Entry 7DWX (electron microscopy, 8.30 A resolution (very low resolution: no residue pairs are listed; an interface is given only as per-side residue counts)); this record covers chains B and E of the 10 polymer chains in the assembly.

[Chain B]
Protein: Angiotensin-converting enzyme 2
From: Homo sapiens
Notes: EC 3.4.17.23, 3.4.17.-
UniProt: Q9BYF1 (ACE2_HUMAN); the construct has insertions or renumbered stretches relative to UniProt, so the offset changes along the chain: -6 to 9 = UniProt 2-17; 18-805 = UniProt 18-805
Sequence (817 residues; row label = number of the first residue in the row; numbers below 1 keep their minus sign (Met-11 is residue -11)):
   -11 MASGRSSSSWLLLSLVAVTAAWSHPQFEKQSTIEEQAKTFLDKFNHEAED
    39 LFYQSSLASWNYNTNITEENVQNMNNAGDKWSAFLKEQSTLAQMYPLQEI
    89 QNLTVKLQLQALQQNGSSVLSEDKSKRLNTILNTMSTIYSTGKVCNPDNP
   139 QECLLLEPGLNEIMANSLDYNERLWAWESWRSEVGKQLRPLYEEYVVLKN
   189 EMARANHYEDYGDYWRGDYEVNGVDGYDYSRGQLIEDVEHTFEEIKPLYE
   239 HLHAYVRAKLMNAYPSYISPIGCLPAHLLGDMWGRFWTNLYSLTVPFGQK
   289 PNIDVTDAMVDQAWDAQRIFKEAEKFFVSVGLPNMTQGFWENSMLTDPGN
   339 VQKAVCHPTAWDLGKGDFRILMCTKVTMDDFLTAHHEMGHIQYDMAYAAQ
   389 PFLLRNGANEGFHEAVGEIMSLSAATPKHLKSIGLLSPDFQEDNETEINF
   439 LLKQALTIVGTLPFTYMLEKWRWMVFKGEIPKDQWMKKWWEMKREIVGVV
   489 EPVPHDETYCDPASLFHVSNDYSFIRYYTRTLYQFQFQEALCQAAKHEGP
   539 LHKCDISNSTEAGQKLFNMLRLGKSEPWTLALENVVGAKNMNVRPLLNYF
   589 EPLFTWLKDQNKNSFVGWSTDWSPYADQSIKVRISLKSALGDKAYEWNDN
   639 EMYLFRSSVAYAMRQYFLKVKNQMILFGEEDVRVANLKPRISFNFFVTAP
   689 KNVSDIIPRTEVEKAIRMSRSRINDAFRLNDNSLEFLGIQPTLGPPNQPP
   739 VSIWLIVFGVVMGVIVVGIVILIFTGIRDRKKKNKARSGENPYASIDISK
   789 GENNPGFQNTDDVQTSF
Not modelled in the structure: -11 to 20, 769-805
Differences from the reference sequence: expression tag (-11 to -7); insertion (10-17)
Disulfides: Cys133-Cys141, Cys344-Cys361, Cys530-Cys542
Covalent attachments: N-acetylglucosamine (NAG) linked to Asn53, Asn90, Asn103, Asn322, Asn432, Asn546, Asn690
Bound ions: Zn2+: His374, Glu402
Curated features (UniProtKB/Swiss-Prot):
  - region: Asp30 to Tyr41 (Interaction with SARS-CoV spike glycoprotein), Met82 to Pro84 (Interaction with SARS-CoV spike glycoprotein), Lys353 to Arg357 (Interaction with SARS-CoV spike glycoprotein), Arg652 to Lys659 (Essential for cleavage by ADAM17), Arg697 to Arg716 (Essential for cleavage by TMPRSS11D and TMPRSS2)
  - motif: Glu778 to Ile786 (LIR), Tyr781 to Asp785 (SH2-binding), Tyr781 to Ile784 (Endocytic sorting signal), Asn792 to Phe795 (PTB), Thr803 to Phe805 (PDZ-binding)
  - active site: Glu375 (Proton acceptor), His505 (Proton donor)
  - binding site (chloride): Arg169, Trp477, Lys481
  - binding site (substrate): Arg273, His345, Pro346, Tyr515
  - binding site (Zn(2+)): His374, His378, Glu402
  - modified residue: Tyr781 (Phosphotyrosine), Ser783 (Phosphoserine)
  - glycosylation (N-linked (GlcNAc...) asparagine): Asn53, Asn90, Asn103, Asn322, Asn432, Asn546, Asn690
  - cross-link: Lys788 (Glycyl lysine isopeptide (Lys-Gly) (interchain with G-Cter in ubiquitin))

[Chain E]
Protein: Spike glycoprotein
From: Severe acute respiratory syndrome coronavirus 2
UniProt: P0DTC2 (SPIKE_SARS2); residues 1-1273 here = UniProt positions 1-1273
Sequence (1283 residues; each row starts with the number of its first residue):
     1 MFVFLVLLPLVSSQCVNLTTRTQLPPAYTNSFTRGVYYPDKVFRSSVLHS
    51 TQDLFLPFFSNVTWFHAIHVSGTNGTKRFDNPVLPFNDGVYFASTEKSNI
   101 IRGWIFGTTLDSKTQSLLIVNNATNVVIKVCEFQFCNDPFLGVYYHKNNK
   151 SWMESEFRVYSSANNCTFEYVSQPFLMDLEGKQGNFKNLREFVFKNIDGY
   201 FKIYSKHTPINLVRDLPQGFSALEPLVDLPIGINITRFQTLLALHRSYLT
   251 PGDSSSGWTAGAAAYYVGYLQPRTFLLKYNENGTITDAVDCALDPLSETK
   301 CTLKSFTVEKGIYQTSNFRVQPTESIVRFPNITNLCPFGEVFNATRFASV
   351 YAWNRKRISNCVADYSVLYNSASFSTFKCYGVSPTKLNDLCFTNVYADSF
   401 VIRGDEVRQIAPGQTGKIADYNYKLPDDFTGCVIAWNSNNLDSKVGGNYN
   451 YLYRLFRKSNLKPFERDISTEIYQAGSTPCNGVEGFNCYFPLQSYGFQPT
   501 NGVGYQPYRVVVLSFELLHAPATVCGPKKSTNLVKNKCVNFNFNGLTGTG
   551 VLTESNKKFLPFQQFGRDIADTTDAVRDPQTLEILDITPCSFGGVSVITP
   601 GTNTSNQVAVLYQDVNCTEVPVAIHADQLTPTWRVYSTGSNVFQTRAGCL
   651 IGAEHVNNSYECDIPIGAGICASYQTQTNSPRRARSVASQSIIAYTMSLG
   701 AENSVAYSNNSIAIPTNFTISVTTEILPVSMTKTSVDCTMYICGDSTECS
   751 NLLLQYGSFCTQLNRALTGIAVEQDKNTQEVFAQVKQIYKTPPIKDFGGF
   801 NFSQILPDPSKPSKRSFIEDLLFNKVTLADAGFIKQYGDCLGDIAARDLI
   851 CAQKFNGLTVLPPLLTDEMIAQYTSALLAGTITSGWTFGAGAALQIPFAM
   901 QMAYRFNGIGVTQNVLYENQKLIANQFNSAIGKIQDSLSSTASALGKLQD
   951 VVNQNAQALNTLVKQLSSNFGAISSVLNDILSRLDPPEAEVQIDRLITGR
  1001 LQSLQTYVTQQLIRAAEIRASANLAATKMSECVLGQSKRVDFCGKGYHLM
  1051 SFPQSAPHGVVFLHVTYVPAQEKNFTTAPAICHDGKAHFPREGVFVSNGT
  1101 HWFVTQRNFYEPQIITTDNTFVSGNCDVVIGIVNNTVYDPLQPELDSFKE
  1151 ELDKYFKNHTSPDVDLGDISGINASVVNIQKEIDRLNEVAKNLNESLIDL
  1201 QELGKYEQYIKWPWYIWLGFIAGLIAIVMVTIMLCCMTSCCSCLKGCCSC
  1251 GSCCKFDEDDSEPVLKGVKLHYTLEDYKDDDDK
Not modelled in the structure: 1-26, 68-80, 144-152, 173-186, 248-263, 622-639, 677-689, 827-853, 941-943, 1147-1283
Differences from the reference sequence: engineered mutation Pro986 (Lys in P0DTC2), Pro987 (Val in P0DTC2); expression tag (1274-1283)
Disulfides: Cys131-Cys166, Cys291-Cys301, Cys336-Cys361, Cys379-Cys432, Cys480-Cys488, Cys538-Cys590, Cys617-Cys649, Cys662-Cys671, Cys738-Cys760, Cys743-Cys749, Cys1032-Cys1043, Cys1082-Cys1126
Covalent attachments: N-acetylglucosamine (NAG) linked to Asn61, Asn122, Asn165, Asn234, Asn282, Asn331, Asn343, Asn603, Asn616, Asn657, Asn709, Asn717, Asn801, Asn1074, Asn1098, Asn1134
Curated features (UniProtKB/Swiss-Prot):
  - region: Asn280 to Cys301 (Putative superantigen), Arg403 to Asp405 (Integrin-binding motif), Asn448 to Phe456 (Immunodominant HLA epitope recognized by the CD8+), Pro681 to Ala684 (Putative superantigen), Ser816 to Tyr837 (Fusion peptide 1), Lys835 to Phe855 (Fusion peptide 2), Asp1163 to Glu1202 (Heptad repeat 2)
  - motif: Met1237 to Cys1241 (Binding to host endocytosis trafficking protein SNX27), Asp1257 to Glu1262 (Diacidic ER export motif (host COPII)), Ser1261 to Gly1267 (Binding to host plasma membrane localising/FERM domain proteins), Lys1269 to Thr1273 (KxHxx, ER retrieval signal (COPI))
  - site (Cleavage): Arg685, Ser686, Arg815, Ser816
  - lipidation (S-palmitoyl cysteine): Cys1235, Cys1236, Cys1240, Cys1241, Cys1243, Cys1247, Cys1248, Cys1250, Cys1253, Cys1254
  - glycosylation: Asn17 (N-linked (GlcNAc...) (complex) asparagine), Asn61 (N-linked (GlcNAc...) (hybrid) asparagine), Asn74 (N-linked (GlcNAc...) (complex) asparagine), Asn122 (N-linked (GlcNAc...) (hybrid) asparagine), Asn149 (N-linked (GlcNAc...) (complex) asparagine), Asn165 (N-linked (GlcNAc...) (complex) asparagine), Asn234 (N-linked (GlcNAc...) (high mannose) asparagine), Asn282 (N-linked (GlcNAc...) (complex) asparagine), Thr323 (O-linked (GalNAc) threonine), Ser325 (O-linked (HexNAc...) serine), Asn331 (N-linked (GlcNAc...) (complex) asparagine), Asn343 (N-linked (GlcNAc...) (complex) asparagine), Asn603 (N-linked (GlcNAc...) (hybrid) asparagine), Asn616 (N-linked (GlcNAc...) (complex) asparagine), Asn657 (N-linked (GlcNAc...) (complex) asparagine), Thr676 (O-linked (GlcNAc...) threonine), Thr678 (O-linked (GlcNAc...) threonine), Asn709 (N-linked (GlcNAc...) (high mannose) asparagine), Asn717 (N-linked (GlcNAc...) (hybrid) asparagine), Asn801 (N-linked (GlcNAc...) (hybrid) asparagine) and 6 more in UniProt
What the authors report for this chain:
  - mutagenesis - D614G: decreased stability

[Interface between chain B and chain E]
At this resolution (8 A) residue pairs are not listed: 18 residues of chain B and 18 of chain E lie at the interface.

[Summary]
Chain B and chain E each contribute 18 residues to their interface. N-acetylglucosamine is covalently linked
to Asn53(B), Asn90(B), Asn103(B), Asn322(B), Asn432(B) and Asn546(B) and 1 more. Covalently linked
N-acetylglucosamine: at Asn61(E), Asn122(E), Asn165(E), Asn234(E), Asn282(E) and Asn331(E) and 10 more. From
the paper: D614G of chain E reduces stability.
Chain B is Angiotensin-converting enzyme 2 (Homo sapiens) and chain E is Spike glycoprotein (Severe acute
respiratory syndrome coronavirus 2); the structure, Conformation 1 of S-ACE2-B0AT1 ternary complex, was
determined by electron microscopy, deposited together with 7DX5, 7DX6, 7DX7, 7DX8 and 7DX9.
